PDB entry 5MLZ | X-ray diffraction, 2.00 A resolution | chain A

# Chain A
Protein: Dolichol monophosphate mannose synthase
Organism: Pyrococcus furiosus (strain ATCC 43587 / DSM 3638 / JCM 8422 / Vc1)
Reference sequence: Q8U4M3 (Q8U4M3_PYRFU); numbering as in UniProt (aligned over 1-352)
Amino-acid sequence (374 residues; row label = number of the first residue in the row; numbers below 1 keep their minus sign (Met-21 is residue -21)):
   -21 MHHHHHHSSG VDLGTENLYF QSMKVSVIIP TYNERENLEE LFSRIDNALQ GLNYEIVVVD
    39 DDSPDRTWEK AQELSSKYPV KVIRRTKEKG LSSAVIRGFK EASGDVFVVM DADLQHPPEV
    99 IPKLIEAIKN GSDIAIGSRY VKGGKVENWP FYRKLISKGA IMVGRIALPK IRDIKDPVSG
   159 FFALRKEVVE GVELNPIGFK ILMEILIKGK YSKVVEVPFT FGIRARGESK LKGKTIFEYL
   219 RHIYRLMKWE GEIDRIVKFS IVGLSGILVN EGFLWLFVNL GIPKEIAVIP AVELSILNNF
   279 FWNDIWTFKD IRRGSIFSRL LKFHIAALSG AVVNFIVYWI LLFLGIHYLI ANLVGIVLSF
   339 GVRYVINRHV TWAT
Not modelled in the structure: -21 to -3
Construct notes: initiating methionine (-21); expression tag (-20 to 0)
Bound ions: Mg2+: Asp91, Gln93 (together with GDP)
Residues lining bound ligands: GDP (guanosine-5'-diphosphate): Pro8, Thr9, Tyr10, Glu12, Val37, Asp38, Asp39, Gly68, Leu69, Ala72, Asp89, Ala90, Asp91, Gln93, Phe199, Arg202, Ser207, Lys208, Leu209, Lys210
UniProt features mapped onto this chain:
  - binding site (GDP-alpha-D-mannose): Pro8, Tyr10, Glu12, Val37, Asp39, Asp89, Ala90, Asp91, Gln93, Arg117, Val156, Lys178, Arg202, Lys208
  - binding site (Mg(2+)): Asp91, Gln93
  - binding site (Mn(2+)): Asp91, Gln93
  - mutagenesis: Asp89 (D89A: Decreases enzyme activity), Asp91 (D91A: Decreases enzyme activity), Gln93 (Q93A: Decreases enzyme activity)
From the paper describing this entry:
  - binding site for GDP: Tyr10, Asp39, Gly68, Leu69, Ala90, Arg202, Lys208
  - Mg2+ coordination: Asp91, Gln93
  - contacts within the chain: Glu12-Lys208 (salt bridge), Glu12-Arg202 (salt bridge), Arg202-Glu206, Asp91-Arg202 (salt bridge), Phe237-Tyr342, Phe278-Trp350, Phe278-Phe301
  - catalytic residues: Asp91, Gln93
  - mutagenesis - D89A, D91A, S135A: decreased catalytic activity

# In short
Bound to chain A: GDP. The Mg2+ site is built by Asp91 and Gln93. Curated annotation (UniProt) lists 14
GDP-alpha-D-mannose-binding residues, Mg2+-binding residues Asp91 and Gln93, Mn2+-binding residues Asp91 and
Gln93 and 3 mutagenesis sites. From the paper: catalytic residues Asp91 and Gln93; D89A, D91A and S135A reduce
catalytic activity.
Chain A is Dolichol monophosphate mannose synthase (Pyrococcus furiosus (strain ATCC 43587 / DSM 3638 / JCM
8422 / Vc1)); the structure, Dolichyl phosphate mannose synthase in complex with GDP and Mg2+, was determined
by X-ray diffraction together with 5MM0 and 5MM1 from the same study.
